8EL1 - chain A; structure by X-ray diffraction, 2.41 A resolution.

== Chain A ==
Name: Maltose/maltodextrin-binding periplasmic protein, Induced myeloid leukemia cell differentiation protein Mcl-1
From: Escherichia coli
UniProt: chimeric construct of P0AEX9, Q07820: residues -195 to 170 from P0AEX9 (MALE_ECOLI) positions 27-392 (UniProt number = residue number + 222); residues 173-321 from Q07820 positions 173-321 (same numbers)
Amino-acid sequence (532 residues; numbered -210 to 321; the number before each row is that of its first residue; numbers below 1 keep their minus sign (Met-210 is residue -210)):
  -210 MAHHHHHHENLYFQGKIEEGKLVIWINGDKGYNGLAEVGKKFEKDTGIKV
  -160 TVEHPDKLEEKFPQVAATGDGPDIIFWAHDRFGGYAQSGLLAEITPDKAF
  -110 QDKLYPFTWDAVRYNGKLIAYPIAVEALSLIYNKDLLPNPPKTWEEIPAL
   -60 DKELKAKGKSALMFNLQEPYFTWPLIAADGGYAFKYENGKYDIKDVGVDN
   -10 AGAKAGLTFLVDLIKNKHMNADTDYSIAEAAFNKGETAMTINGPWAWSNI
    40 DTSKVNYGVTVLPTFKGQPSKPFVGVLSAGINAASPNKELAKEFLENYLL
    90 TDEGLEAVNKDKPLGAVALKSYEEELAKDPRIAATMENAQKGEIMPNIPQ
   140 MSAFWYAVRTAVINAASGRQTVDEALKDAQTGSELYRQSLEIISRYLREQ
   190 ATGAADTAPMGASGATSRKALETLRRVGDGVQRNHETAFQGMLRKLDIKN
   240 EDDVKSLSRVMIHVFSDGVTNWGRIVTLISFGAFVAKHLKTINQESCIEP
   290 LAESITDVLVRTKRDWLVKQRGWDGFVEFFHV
Unresolved in the structure: -210 to -192, 321
Sequence notes: initiating methionine (-210); expression tag (-209 to -196); linker (171-172); engineered mutation Ala194 (Lys in Q07820), Ala197 (Lys in Q07820), Ala201 (Arg in Q07820)
Small-molecule neighbours: ABBV-467 (WME; (7R,16R)-19,23-dichloro-10-{[2-(4-{[(2R)-1,4-dioxan-2-yl]methoxy}phenyl)pyrimidin-4-yl]methoxy}-1-(4-fluorophenyl)-20,22-dimethyl-16-[(4-methylpiperazin-1-yl)methyl]-7,8,15,16-tetrahydro-18,21-etheno-13,9-(metheno)-6,14,17-trioxa-2-thia-3,5-diazacyclononadeca[1,2,3-cd]indene-7-carboxylic acid): Arg215, Val216, Val220, His224, Ala227, Phe228, Gly230, Met231, Lys234, Leu235, Leu246, Val249, Met250, Val253, Phe254, Gly262, Arg263, Thr266, Leu267, Phe270, Phe319, His320
Swiss-Prot annotation at these positions:
  - motif: Ala209 to Asn223 (BH3), His252 to Ala272 (BH1), Asp304 to Phe319 (BH2)

== Summary ==
Ligands of chain A: ABBV-467.
Chain A is Maltose/maltodextrin-binding periplasmic protein, Induced myeloid leukemia cell differentiation
protein Mcl-1 (Escherichia coli); the structure, Structure of MBP-Mcl-1 in complex with ABBV-467, was
determined by X-ray diffraction, deposited together with 8EKX and 8EL0.
